PDB entry 4PK9 | X-ray diffraction, 1.96 A resolution | chain A

Chain A:
Name: Patatin-17
Organism: Solanum cardiophyllum
Notes: EC 3.1.1.-
UniProtKB: Q8LPW4 (PAT17_SOLCD); residues 23-386 here = UniProt positions 23-386
Amino-acid sequence (373 residues; each row starts with the number of its first residue):
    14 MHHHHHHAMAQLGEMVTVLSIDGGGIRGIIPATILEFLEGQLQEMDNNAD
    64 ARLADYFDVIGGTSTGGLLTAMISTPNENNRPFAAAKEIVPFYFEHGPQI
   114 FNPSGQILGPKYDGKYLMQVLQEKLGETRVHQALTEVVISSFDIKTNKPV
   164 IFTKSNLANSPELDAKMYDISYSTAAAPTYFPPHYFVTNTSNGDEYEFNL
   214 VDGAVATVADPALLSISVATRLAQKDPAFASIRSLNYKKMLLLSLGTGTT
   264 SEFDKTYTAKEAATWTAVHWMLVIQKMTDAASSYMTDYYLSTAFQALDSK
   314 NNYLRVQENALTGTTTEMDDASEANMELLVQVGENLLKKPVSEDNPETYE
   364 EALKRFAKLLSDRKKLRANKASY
Unresolved in the structure: 14-23, 383-386
Differences from the reference sequence: expression tag (14-22)
Curated features (UniProtKB/Swiss-Prot):
  - motif: Gly36 to Gly41 (GXGXXG), Gly75 to Gly79 (GXSXG), Asp215 to Ala217 (DGA/G)
  - active site: Ser77 (Nucleophile), Asp215 (Proton acceptor)
  - glycosylation: Asn202 (N-linked (GlcNAc...) asparagine)
  - mutagenesis: Ser77 (S77A/D/T/N/C: Loss of esterase activity and impaired insecticidal activity), Asp215 (D215A: Loss of esterase activity and impaired insecticidal activity)
From the paper describing this entry:
  - catalytic residues: Gly37, Gly38, Ser77, Asp215

In short:
UniProt lists active-site residues Ser77 and Asp215 and 2 mutagenesis sites. The paper reports catalytic
residues Gly37, Gly38 and Ser77 among others.
Chain A is Patatin-17 (Solanum cardiophyllum); the structure, The Crystal Structure of Native Patatin, was
determined by X-ray diffraction, deposited together with 4PKA and 4PKB.
